PDB entry 7N3L | X-ray diffraction, 1.63 A resolution | chain A

== Chain A ==
Molecule: Cholesterol 24-hydroxylase
From: Homo sapiens
Notes: EC 1.14.14.25
UniProtKB: Q9Y6A2 (CP46A_HUMAN); numbering as in UniProt (aligned over 28-494)
Amino-acid sequence (474 residues; numbered 21 to 494; the number before each row is that of its first residue):
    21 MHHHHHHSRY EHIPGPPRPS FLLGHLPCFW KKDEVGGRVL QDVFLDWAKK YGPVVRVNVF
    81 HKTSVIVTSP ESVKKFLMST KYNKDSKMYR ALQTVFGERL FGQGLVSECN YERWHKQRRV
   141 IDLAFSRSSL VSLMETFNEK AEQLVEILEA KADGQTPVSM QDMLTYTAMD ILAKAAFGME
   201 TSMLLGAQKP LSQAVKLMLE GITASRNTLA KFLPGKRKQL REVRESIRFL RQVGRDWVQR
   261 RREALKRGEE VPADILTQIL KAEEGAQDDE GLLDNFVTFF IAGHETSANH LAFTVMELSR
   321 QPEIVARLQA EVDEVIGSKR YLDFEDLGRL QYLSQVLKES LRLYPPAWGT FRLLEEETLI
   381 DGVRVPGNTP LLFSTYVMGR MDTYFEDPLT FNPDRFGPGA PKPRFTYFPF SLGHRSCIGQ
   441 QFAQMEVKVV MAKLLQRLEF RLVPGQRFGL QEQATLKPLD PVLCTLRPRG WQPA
Disordered / not traced: 21-27, 38-56, 227-235, 490-494
Construct notes: initiating methionine (21); expression tag (22-27)
Curated features (UniProtKB/Swiss-Prot):
  - binding site (heme): Cys437
Ion coordination: heme Fe: Cys437 (together with 04Y)
Residues lining bound ligands:
  - 04Y (N-cyclopropyl-1-(4-phenylpyridin-3-yl)piperidine-4-carboxamide): Phe80, Met108, Tyr109, Leu112, Phe121, Val126, Leu219, Ile222, Arg226, Ile301, Ala302, Glu305, Thr306, Ala367, Phe371, Cys437, Ala474, Thr475
  - heme (HEM): Lys104, Tyr109, Leu125, Val126, Trp134, Arg138, Phe145, Leu192, Thr298, Phe299, Ala302, Gly303, Thr306, Ser307, His310, Pro366, Ala367, Gly369, Thr370, Arg372, Pro429, Phe430, Ser431, Arg435, Ser436, Cys437, Ile438, Gly439, Phe442, Ala443, Glu446

== Overview ==
Bound to chain A: heme and compound 04Y. UniProt lists heme-binding residue Cys437.
Chain A is Cholesterol 24-hydroxylase (Homo sapiens); the structure, Co-complex CYP46A1 with 0420 (compound
6), was determined by X-ray diffraction, deposited together with 7N3M.
